Entry 6GJ4 (X-ray diffraction, 2.40 A resolution); this record covers chains B and C of the 6 polymer chains in the assembly.

# Chain B
Name: Tubulin beta-2B chain
From: Bos taurus
UniProtKB: Q6B856 (TBB2B_BOVIN); the author numbering skips numbers that UniProt does not, so the offset changes along the chain: 1-42 = UniProt 1-42; 45-360 = UniProt 43-358; 369-455 = UniProt 359-445
Amino-acid sequence (445 residues; numbered 1 to 455; 10 numbers in that range are skipped by the numbering (no residue carries them; nothing is unmodelled there); the number before each row is that of its first residue):
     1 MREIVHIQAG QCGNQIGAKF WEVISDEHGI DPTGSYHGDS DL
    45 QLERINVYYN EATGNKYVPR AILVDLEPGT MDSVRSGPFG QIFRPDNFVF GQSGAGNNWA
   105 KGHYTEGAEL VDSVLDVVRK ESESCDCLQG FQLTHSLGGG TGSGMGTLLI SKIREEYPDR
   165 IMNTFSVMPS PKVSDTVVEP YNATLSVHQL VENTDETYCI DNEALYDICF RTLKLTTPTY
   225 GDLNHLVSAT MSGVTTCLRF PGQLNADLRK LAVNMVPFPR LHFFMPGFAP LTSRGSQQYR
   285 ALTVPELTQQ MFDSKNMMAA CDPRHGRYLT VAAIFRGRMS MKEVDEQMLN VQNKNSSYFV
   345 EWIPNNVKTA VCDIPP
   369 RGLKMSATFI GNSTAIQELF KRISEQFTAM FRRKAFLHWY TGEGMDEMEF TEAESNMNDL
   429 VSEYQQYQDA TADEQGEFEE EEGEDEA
Not modelled in the structure: 439-455
Metal / ion sites: Mg2+: Gln11 (together with GDP)
Ligand contacts:
  - EZW (5-(quinolin-5-yl)naphtho[2,3-b]pyrrolo[1,2-d][1,4]oxazepin-4-yl acetate): Val238, Cys241, Leu242, Gln247, Leu248, Ala250, Asp251, Lys254, Leu255, Asn258, Met259, Val315, Ala316, Ala317, Asn349, Asn350, Lys352, Ala354, Ile378
  - GDP (guanosine-5'-diphosphate): Gly10, Gln11, Cys12, Gln15, Ile16, Asp69, Asn101, Ser140, Gly142, Gly143, Gly144, Thr145, Gly146, Val171, Pro173, Val177, Asp179, Glu183, Asn206, Leu209, Tyr224, Leu227, Asn228
Curated features (UniProtKB/Swiss-Prot):
  - motif: Met1 to Ile4 (MREI motif)
  - binding site (GTP): Gln11, Glu71, Ser140, Gly144, Thr145, Gly146, Asn206, Asn228
  - binding site (Mg(2+)): Glu71
  - modified residue: Ser40 (Phosphoserine), Thr57 (Phosphothreonine), Lys60 (N6-acetyllysine), Ser174 (Phosphoserine), Thr287 (Phosphothreonine), Thr292 (Phosphothreonine), Arg320 (Omega-N-methylarginine), Glu448 (5-glutamyl polyglutamate)
  - cross-link (Glycyl lysine isopeptide (Lys-Gly)): Lys60 (interchain with G-Cter in ubiquitin), Lys326 (interchain with G-Cter in ubiquitin)
What the authors report for this chain:
  - binding site for EZW: Gly237, Thr240, Cys241, Gln247, Ala250, Lys254, Lys352
  - binding site for EZW: Val238, Leu242, Leu248, Leu255, Met259, Ala316, Ile318, Ala354, Ile378 (from molecular simulation)

# Chain C
Name: Tubulin alpha-1B chain
From: Bos taurus
UniProtKB: P81947 (TBA1B_BOVIN); residues 1-451 here = UniProt positions 1-451
Amino-acid sequence (451 residues; numbered 1 to 451; the number before each row is that of its first residue):
     1 MRECISIHVG QAGVQIGNAC WELYCLEHGI QPDGQMPSDK TIGGGDDSFN TFFSETGAGK
    61 HVPRAVFVDL EPTVIDEVRT GTYRQLFHPE QLITGKEDAA NNYARGHYTI GKEIIDLVLD
   121 RIRKLADQCT GLQGFLVFHS FGGGTGSGFT SLLMERLSVD YGKKSKLEFS IYPAPQVSTA
   181 VVEPYNSILT THTTLEHSDC AFMVDNEAIY DICRRNLDIE RPTYTNLNRL ISQIVSSITA
   241 SLRFDGALNV DLTEFQTNLV PYPRIHFPLA TYAPVISAEK AYHEQLSVAE ITNACFEPAN
   301 QMVKCDPRHG KYMACCLLYR GDVVPKDVNA AIATIKTKRS IQFVDWCPTG FKVGINYQPP
   361 TVVPGGDLAK VQRAVCMLSN TTAIAEAWAR LDHKFDLMYA KRAFVHWYVG EGMEEGEFSE
   421 AREDMAALEK DYEEVGVDSV EGEGEEEGEE Y
Not modelled in the structure: 441-451
Metal / ion sites: Ca2+: Asp39, Thr41, Gly44, Glu55
Ligand contacts:
  - EZW (5-(quinolin-5-yl)naphtho[2,3-b]pyrrolo[1,2-d][1,4]oxazepin-4-yl acetate): Asn101, Thr179, Ala180, Val181
  - GTP (guanosine-5'-triphosphate): Gly10, Gln11, Ala12, Gln15, Ile16, Asp69, Asp98, Ala99, Ala100, Asn101, Ser140, Gly142, Gly143, Gly144, Thr145, Gly146, Ile171, Pro173, Val177, Ser178, Thr179, Glu183, Asn206, Tyr224, Leu227, Asn228, Ile231
What the authors report for this chain:
  - conformationally variable residues (side-chain flip): Thr179
  - binding site for EZW: Val181 (from molecular simulation)

# Chain B / chain C interface
Contacting residue pairs - 42 pairs, chain B then chain C:
  Glu71(B) - Arg2(C)  salt bridge
  Gln96(B) - Met1(C)
  Gln96(B) - Arg2(C)  hydrogen bond (backbone-side chain)
  Ser97(B) - Arg2(C)  hydrogen bond (backbone-side chain)
  Asn101(B) - Glu254(C)  hydrogen bond
  Asp179(B) - Glu254(C)
  Asp179(B) - Lys352(C)  hydrogen bond (backbone-side chain)
  Thr180(B) - Glu254(C)
  Thr180(B) - Asn258(C)
  Val181(B) - Asn258(C)  hydrogen bond (backbone-side chain)
  Val181(B) - Pro348(C)
  Thr221(B) - Pro325(C)
  Thr221(B) - Lys326(C)
  Thr221(B) - Asn329(C)
  Ala397(B) - Trp346(C)
  Met398(B) - Trp346(C)
  Arg400(B) - Asp345(C)  salt bridge
  Arg400(B) - Ser439(C)  hydrogen bond
  Arg401(B) - Tyr262(C)  hydrogen bond (backbone-side chain)
  Arg401(B) - Asp345(C)  salt bridge
  Arg401(B) - Trp346(C)
  Arg401(B) - Glu434(C)  hydrogen bond (side chain-backbone)
  Arg401(B) - Val435(C)
  Arg401(B) - Val437(C)  hydrogen bond (side chain-backbone)
  Arg401(B) - Asp438(C)
  Arg401(B) - Ser439(C)  hydrogen bond
  Lys402(B) - Tyr262(C)
  Ala403(B) - Tyr262(C)
  Ala403(B) - Trp346(C)  hydrophobic
  Phe404(B) - Thr257(C)
  Phe404(B) - Asn258(C)
  Phe404(B) - Val260(C)
  Phe404(B) - Pro261(C)  hydrogen bond (backbone-backbone)
  Phe404(B) - Trp346(C)  hydrophobic
  His406(B) - Val260(C)  hydrogen bond (side chain-backbone)
  His406(B) - Pro261(C)
  His406(B) - Tyr262(C)
  His406(B) - Pro263(C)
  Trp407(B) - Gln256(C)
  Trp407(B) - Thr257(C)  hydrogen bond (side chain-backbone)
  Trp407(B) - Val260(C)  hydrogen bond (side chain-backbone)
  Gly410(B) - Lys163(C)  hydrogen bond (backbone-side chain)
Other interface residues (no listed pair), chain B (22 interface residues in all): Gly98, Gly100, Val182, Leu405
Other interface residues (no listed pair), chain C (26 interface residues in all): Met313, Cys347, Val440

# Summary
22 residues of chain B and 26 residues of chain C are in contact; the contacts include 15 hydrogen bonds and 3
salt bridges. Among the polar pairs are Glu71(B)-Arg2(C), Arg400(B)-Asp345(C) and Arg401(B)-Asp345(C). From
the paper: a binding site for EZW at Gly237(B), Thr240(B) and Val181(C) among others; conformational
variability at Thr179(C).
Here chain B is Tubulin beta-2B chain and chain C is Tubulin alpha-1B chain, both from Bos taurus. Entry 6GJ4
(Tubulin-6j complex) was determined by X-ray diffraction.
